PDB entry 8W9E | electron microscopy, 3.60 A resolution | chains c and i of the 17 polymer chains in the assembly

# Chain c
Protein: Histone H2A type 1-B/E
Source organism: Homo sapiens
UniProtKB: P04908 (H2A1B_HUMAN); residues 0-129 here correspond to UniProt positions 1-130 (UniProt number = residue number + 1)
Chain sequence (130 residues; each row starts with the number of its first residue; numbering starts at 0):
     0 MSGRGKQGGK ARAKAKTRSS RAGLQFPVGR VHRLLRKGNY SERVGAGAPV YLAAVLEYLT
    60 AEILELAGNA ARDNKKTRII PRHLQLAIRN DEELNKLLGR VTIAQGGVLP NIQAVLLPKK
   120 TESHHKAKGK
Disordered / not traced: 0-11, 119-129

# Chain i
Molecule: 5-DNA
Source organism: Homo sapiens
Sequence (147 nucleotides; each row starts with the number of its first residue; numbers below 1 keep their minus sign (DA-73 is residue -73)):
   -73 ATCAATATCC ACCTGCAGAT ACTACCAAAA GTGTATTTGG AAACTGCTCC ATCAAAAGGC
   -13 ATGTTCAGCT GGAATCCAGC TGAACATGCC TTTTGATGGA GCAGTTTCCA AATACACTTT
    47 TGGTAGTATC TGCAGGTGGA TATTGAT

# Chain c / chain i interface
Pairs across the interface - 11 pairs, chain c then chain i:
  Ala14(c) - DG-43(i)  phosphate contact
  Ala14(c) - DT-42(i)  phosphate contact
  Lys15(c) - DT-42(i)  phosphate contact
  Thr16(c) - DG-43(i)  phosphate contact
  Arg17(c) - DG-43(i)  salt bridge to the phosphate
  Arg20(c) - DT-42(i)  salt bridge to the phosphate
  Gly28(c) - DA-44(i)  phosphate contact
  Arg29(c) - DA-44(i)  phosphate contact
  Arg32(c) - DA-44(i)  salt bridge to the phosphate
  Arg42(c) - DG-35(i)  sugar contact
  Arg77(c) - DA-55(i)  sugar contact
Also at the interface, not in a pair above, chain c (12 interface residues in all): Ala12, Lys13
Also at the interface, not in a pair above, chain i (7 interface residues in all): DA-45, DG-41

# Overview
12 residues of chain c face 7 of chain i across their interface; the contacts include 3 salt bridges. Polar
contacts include Arg17(c)-DG-43(i), Arg20(c)-DT-42(i) and Arg32(c)-DA-44(i).
Here chain c is Histone H2A type 1-B/E and chain i is 5-DNA, both from Homo sapiens. Entry 8W9E (Cryo-EM
structure of the Rpd3S-nucleosome complex from budding yeast in State 2) was determined by electron microscopy
(same publication as 8W9C, 8W9D and 8W9F).
